PDB entry 7LIV | electron microscopy, 3.60 A resolution | chains J and A of the 12 polymer chains in the assembly

# Chain J (and A)
Protein: Major capsid protein
Source organism: Human cytomegalovirus (strain AD169)
Notes: chain A of this document is another copy of the same molecule, construct and numbering; everything in this record applies to it too
UniProt: P16729 (MCP_HCMVA); numbering as in UniProt (aligned over 1-1370)
Sequence (1370 residues; row label = number of the first residue in the row):
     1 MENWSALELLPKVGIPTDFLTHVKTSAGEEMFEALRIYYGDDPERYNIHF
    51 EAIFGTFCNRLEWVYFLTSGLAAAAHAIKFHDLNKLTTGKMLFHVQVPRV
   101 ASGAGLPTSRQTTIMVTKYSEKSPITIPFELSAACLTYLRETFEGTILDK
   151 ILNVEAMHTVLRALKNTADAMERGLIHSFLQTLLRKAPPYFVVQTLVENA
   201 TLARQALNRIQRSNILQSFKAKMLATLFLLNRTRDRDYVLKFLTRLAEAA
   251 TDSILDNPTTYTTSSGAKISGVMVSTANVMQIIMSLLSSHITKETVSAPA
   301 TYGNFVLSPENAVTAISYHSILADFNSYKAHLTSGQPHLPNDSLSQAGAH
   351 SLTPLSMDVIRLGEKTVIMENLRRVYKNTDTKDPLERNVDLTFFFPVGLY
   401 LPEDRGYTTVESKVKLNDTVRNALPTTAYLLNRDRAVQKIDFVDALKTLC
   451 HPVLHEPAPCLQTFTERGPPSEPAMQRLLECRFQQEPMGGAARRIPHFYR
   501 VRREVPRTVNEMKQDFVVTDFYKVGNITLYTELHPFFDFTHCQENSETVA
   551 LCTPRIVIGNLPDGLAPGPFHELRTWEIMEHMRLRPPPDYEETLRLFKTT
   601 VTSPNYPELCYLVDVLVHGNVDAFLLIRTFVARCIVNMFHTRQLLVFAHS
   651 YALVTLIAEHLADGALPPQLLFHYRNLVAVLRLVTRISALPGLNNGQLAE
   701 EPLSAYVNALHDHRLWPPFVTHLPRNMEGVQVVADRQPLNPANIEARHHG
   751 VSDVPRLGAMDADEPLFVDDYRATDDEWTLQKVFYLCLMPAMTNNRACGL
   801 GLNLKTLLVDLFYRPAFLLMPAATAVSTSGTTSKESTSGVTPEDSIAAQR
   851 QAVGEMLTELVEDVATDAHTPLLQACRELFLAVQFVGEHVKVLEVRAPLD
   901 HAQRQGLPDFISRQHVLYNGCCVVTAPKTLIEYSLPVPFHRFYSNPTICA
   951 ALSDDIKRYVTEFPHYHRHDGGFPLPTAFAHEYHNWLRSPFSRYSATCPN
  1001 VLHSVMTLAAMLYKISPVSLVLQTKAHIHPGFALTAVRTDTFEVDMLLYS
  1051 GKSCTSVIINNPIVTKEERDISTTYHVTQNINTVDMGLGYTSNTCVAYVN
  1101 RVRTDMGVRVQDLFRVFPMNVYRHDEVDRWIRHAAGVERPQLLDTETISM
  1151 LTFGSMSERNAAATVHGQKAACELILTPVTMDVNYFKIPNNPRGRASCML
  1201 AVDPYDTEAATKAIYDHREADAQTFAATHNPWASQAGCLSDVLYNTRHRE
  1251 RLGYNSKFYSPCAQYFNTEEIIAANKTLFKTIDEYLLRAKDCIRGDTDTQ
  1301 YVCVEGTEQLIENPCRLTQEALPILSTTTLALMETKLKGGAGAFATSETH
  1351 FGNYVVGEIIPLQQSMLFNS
Unresolved in the structure: 823-844 (chain A: 823-844, 1139-1158)
Disulfide bonds: C1292-C1303
Reported in the primary citation:
  - conformationally variable residues: R1139 to F1153

# How chain J and chain A interact
Pairs across the interface (82):
  E2(J) with K90(A), salt bridge; T117(A); Y119(A), hydrogen bond
  W4(J) with T117(A)
  L7(J) with L92(A); F93(A); H94(A); M115(A), hydrophobic
  E8(J) with M115(A)
  L9(J) with L332(A)
  L10(J) with L332(A), hydrophobic
  P11(J) with Y328(A); H331(A); L332(A); Q336(A); P337(A); L339(A)
  K12(J) with H94(A); P337(A); H338(A); L339(A)
  V13(J) with L339(A); N341(A); D342(A)
  I15(J) with I254(A)
  T17(J) with V95(A)
  D18(J) with T251(A); D252(A), hydrogen bond (side chain-backbone)
  F19(J) with L1088(A), hydrophobic; G1089(A)
  L20(J) with V197(A), hydrophobic; T251(A)
  T21(J) with L196(A); A200(A)
  H22(J) with V97(A)
  V23(J) with I114(A), hydrophobic
  K24(J) with T112(A); I114(A); R204(A)
  T25(J) with A203(A), hydrogen bond (side chain-backbone); R204(A); Q205(A), hydrogen bond (side chain-backbone)
  S26(J) with F1279(A)
  A27(J) with I114(A), hydrophobic
  E29(J) with A206(A); L207(A); R212(A), salt bridge; T1277(A), hydrogen bond (backbone-side chain); L1278(A), hydrogen bond (side chain-backbone); F1279(A)
  E30(J) with T1277(A); F1279(A); K1280(A)
  M31(J) with L1088(A); G1089(A); F1279(A), hydrophobic
  F32(J) with V116(A), hydrophobic; L1088(A), hydrophobic
  E33(J) with T117(A); Y119(A)
  A34(J) with V116(A); T117(A), hydrogen bond (backbone-backbone)
  L35(J) with I114(A), hydrophobic; M115(A); V116(A), hydrophobic
  R36(J) with I114(A); M115(A), hydrogen bond (backbone-backbone)
  I37(J) with T112(A); T113(A); I114(A), hydrophobic
  Y38(J) with T112(A); T113(A), hydrogen bond (backbone-backbone); M115(A), hydrophobic
  Y39(J) with Q111(A); T112(A)
  E144(J) with H81(A); N1061(A), hydrogen bond
  T146(J) with D82(A), hydrogen bond
  I147(J) with L307(A); P309(A)
  L148(J) with D82(A); K85(A)
Interface residues without a listed pair, chain J (39 interface residues in all): G28, G40, I151
Interface residues without a listed pair, chain A (57 interface residues in all): R110, K118, N199, A249, S308, A312, I316, L322, P340, G1087

# In short
The interface between chain J and chain A involves 39 residues on one side and 57 on the other; the contacts
include 11 hydrogen bonds and 2 salt bridges. Polar contacts include E2(J)-K90(A), E29(J)-R212(A) and
E2(J)-Y119(A). The paper reports conformational variability at R1139(J).
Both chains are Major capsid protein (Human cytomegalovirus (strain AD169)). Entry 7LIV (Structure of human
transfer RNA visualized in the cytomegalovirus, a DNA virus) was determined by electron microscopy, deposited
together with 7LJ3.
